Entry 3SW9 (X-ray diffraction, 3.05 A resolution); this record covers chains A and P.

Chain A:
Molecule: Histone-lysine N-methyltransferase EHMT1
From: Homo sapiens
Notes: EC 2.1.1.-, 2.1.1.43
UniProtKB: Q9H9B1 (EHMT1_HUMAN); residues 951-1235 here correspond to UniProt positions 982-1266 (UniProt number = residue number + 31)
Amino-acid sequence (285 residues; numbered 951 to 1235; the number before each row is that of its first residue):
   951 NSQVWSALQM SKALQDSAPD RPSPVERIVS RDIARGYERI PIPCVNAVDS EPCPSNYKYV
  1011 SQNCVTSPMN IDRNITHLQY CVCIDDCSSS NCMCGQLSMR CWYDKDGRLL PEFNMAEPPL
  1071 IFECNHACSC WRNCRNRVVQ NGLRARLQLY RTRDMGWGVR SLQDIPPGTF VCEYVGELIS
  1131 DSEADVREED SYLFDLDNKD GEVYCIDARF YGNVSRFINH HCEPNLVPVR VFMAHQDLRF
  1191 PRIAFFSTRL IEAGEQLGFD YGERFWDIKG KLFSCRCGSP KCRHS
Not modelled in the structure: 951-974
Curated features (UniProtKB/Swiss-Prot):
  - region (Interaction with histone H3): Asp1131 to Asp1150, Tyr1211 to Arg1214
  - binding site (Zn(2+)): Cys1031, Cys1033, Cys1037, Cys1042, Cys1044, Cys1074, Cys1078, Cys1080, Cys1084, Cys1172, Cys1225, Cys1227, Cys1232
  - binding site (S-adenosyl-L-methionine): Met1105 to Trp1107, Tyr1142, Asn1169, His1170, Arg1226
  - site: Tyr1124 (Histone H3K9me binding)
  - modified residue (Phosphoserine): Ser973, Ser1017
Bound ions: Zn2+ site 1: Cys1031, Cys1044, Cys1074, Cys1078; Zn2+ site 2: Cys1031, Cys1033, Cys1037, Cys1042; Zn2+ site 3: Cys1037, Cys1074, Cys1080, Cys1084; Zn2+ site 4: Cys1172, Cys1225, Cys1227, Cys1232
Small-molecule neighbours: sinefungin (SFG): Met1105, Gly1106, Trp1107, Ser1141, Tyr1142, Arg1166, Phe1167, Ile1168, Asn1169, His1170, Tyr1211, Phe1215, Trp1216, Phe1223, Ser1224, Cys1225, Arg1226, Cys1227
What the authors report for this chain:
  - contacts within the chain: Ile1168-Tyr1211 (hydrogen bond)
  - binding site for sinefungin: Tyr1211
  - Zn2+ coordination: Cys1172, Cys1225, Cys1227, Cys1232

Chain P:
Molecule: DNA (cytosine-5)-methyltransferase 3A
Notes: EC 2.1.1.37
UniProtKB: O88508 (DNM3A_MOUSE); residue numbers follow UniProt; this construct covers 39-50
Amino-acid sequence (12 residues; each row starts with the number of its first residue):
    39 SATARKVGRP GR
Not modelled in the structure: 39-40, 46-50
What the authors report for this chain:
  - contacts within the chain: Thr41-Arg43
  - binding site for sinefungin: Lys44
  - post-translational modification sites: Lys44

Chain A / chain P interface:
Residue-residue contacts (27; chain A residue first):
  Tyr1124(A) - Lys44(P)  hydrogen bond
  Asp1131(A) - Arg43(P)  salt bridge
  Ala1134(A) - Arg43(P)
  Asp1135(A) - Thr41(P)  hydrogen bond
  Asp1135(A) - Arg43(P)  salt bridge
  Asp1140(A) - Ala42(P)  hydrogen bond (side chain-backbone)
  Ser1141(A) - Lys44(P)
  Leu1143(A) - Ala42(P)
  Leu1143(A) - Lys44(P)  hydrogen bond (backbone-backbone)
  Phe1144(A) - Lys44(P)
  Phe1144(A) - Val45(P)
  Asp1145(A) - Arg43(P)  salt bridge
  Asp1145(A) - Lys44(P)  hydrogen bond (backbone-backbone)
  Asp1145(A) - Val45(P)
  Asp1147(A) - Val45(P)
  Cys1155(A) - Arg43(P)
  Phe1209(A) - Lys44(P)
  Asp1210(A) - Val45(P)
  Tyr1211(A) - Arg43(P)
  Tyr1211(A) - Lys44(P)
  Tyr1211(A) - Val45(P)  hydrogen bond (backbone-backbone)
  Arg1214(A) - Thr41(P)  hydrogen bond (side chain-backbone)
  Arg1214(A) - Arg43(P)
  Phe1215(A) - Arg43(P)
  Ile1218(A) - Thr41(P)
  Ile1218(A) - Ala42(P)
  Lys1219(A) - Ala42(P)
Other interface residues (no listed pair), chain A (23 interface residues in all): Tyr1142, Arg1166, Ile1168, Pro1178, Gly1212
From the paper, about this interface:
  - specific contacts: Tyr1124(A)-Lys44(P), Asp1135(A)-Arg43(P), Asp1135(A)-Thr41(P) (hydrogen bond), Phe1144(A)-Lys44(P), Asp1145(A)-Arg43(P), Phe1209(A)-Lys44(P), Tyr1211(A)-Lys44(P), Phe1215(A)-Ala42(P) (hydrophobic contact), Phe1215(A)-Lys44(P), Ile1218(A)-Ala42(P) (hydrophobic contact), Lys1219(A)-Ala42(P) (hydrophobic contact)

Summary:
The interface between chain A and chain P involves 23 residues on one side and 5 on the other, with 7 hydrogen
bonds and 3 salt bridges. Among the polar pairs are Asp1131(A)-Arg43(P), Asp1135(A)-Arg43(P) and
Asp1145(A)-Arg43(P). The authors report contacts between Tyr1124(A) and Lys44(P), Asp1135(A) and Arg43(P) and
Phe1144(A) and Lys44(P) among others; a hydrogen bond between Asp1135(A) and Thr41(P); hydrophobic contacts
between Phe1215(A) and Ala42(P), Ile1218(A) and Ala42(P) and Lys1219(A) and Ala42(P). The paper reports a
binding site for sinefungin at Tyr1211(A) and Lys44(P); Zn2+ coordination by Cys1172(A), Cys1225(A) and
Cys1227(A) among others.
Here chain A is Histone-lysine N-methyltransferase EHMT1 (Homo sapiens) and chain P is DNA
(cytosine-5)-methyltransferase 3A. Entry 3SW9 (GLP (G9a-like protein) SET domain in complex with Dnmt3aK44me0
peptide) was determined by X-ray diffraction together with 3SVM and 3SWC from the same study.
